7PFT - chains K and J of the 29 polymer chains in the assembly; structure by electron microscopy, 9.80 A resolution (very low resolution: no residue pairs are listed; an interface is given only as per-side residue counts).

Chain K:
Molecule: Histone H3.2
Source organism: Homo sapiens
UniProt: Q71DI3 (H32_HUMAN); residues 0-135 here correspond to UniProt positions 1-136 (UniProt number = residue number + 1)
Sequence (136 residues; row label = number of the first residue in the row; numbering starts at 0):
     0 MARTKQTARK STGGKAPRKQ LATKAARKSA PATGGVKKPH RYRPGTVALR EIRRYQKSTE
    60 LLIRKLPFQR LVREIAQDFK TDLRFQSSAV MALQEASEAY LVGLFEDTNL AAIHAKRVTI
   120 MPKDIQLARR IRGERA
Disordered / not traced: 0-36, 134-135
Differences from the reference sequence: engineered mutation Ala110 (Cys111 in Q71DI3)
Curated features (UniProtKB/Swiss-Prot):
  - modified residue: Arg2 (Asymmetric dimethylarginine), Thr3 (Phosphothreonine), Lys4 (Allysine), Gln5 (5-glutamyl dopamine), Thr6 (Phosphothreonine), Arg8 (Citrulline), Lys9 (N6,N6,N6-trimethyllysine), Ser10 (ADP-ribosylserine), Thr11 (Phosphothreonine), Lys14 (N6-(2-hydroxyisobutyryl)lysine), Arg17 (Asymmetric dimethylarginine), Lys18 (N6-(2-hydroxyisobutyryl)lysine), Lys23 (N6-(2-hydroxyisobutyryl)lysine), Arg26 (Citrulline), Lys27 (N6,N6,N6-trimethyllysine), Ser28 (ADP-ribosylserine), Lys36 (N6,N6,N6-trimethyllysine), Lys37 (N6-methyllysine), Tyr41 (Phosphotyrosine), Lys56 (N6,N6,N6-trimethyllysine) and 8 more in UniProt
  - lipidation: Lys18 (N6-decanoyllysine)

Chain J:
Molecule: 591-nt DNA strand
Source organism: synthetic construct
Sequence (591 nucleotides; numbered 223 to 813; the number before each row is that of its first residue):
   223 CATGCACTTA CATGCACAGG ATGTATATAT GTGACACGTG CCTGGAGACT AGGGAGTAAT
   283 CCCCTTGGCG GTTAAAACGC GGGGGACAGC GCGTACGTGC GTTTAAGCGG TGCTAGAGCT
   343 GTCTACGACC AATTGAGCGG CCTCGGCACC GGGATTCTCC AGTGGCCAGT GGCGGCCAGT
   403 GGCGGCCAGA GTACTTACAT GCACTTACAT GCACTTACAT GCACAGGATG TATATATGTG
   463 ACACGTGCCT GGAGACTAGG GAGTAATCCC CTTGGCGGTT AAAACGCGGG GGACAGCGCG
   523 TACGTGCGTT TAAGCGGTGC TAGAGCTGTC TACGACCAAT TGAGCGGCCT CGGCACCGGG
   583 ATTCTCCAGT GGCCAGTGGC GGCCAGTGGC GGCCAGAGTA CTTACATGCA CTTACATGCA
   643 CTTACATGCA CAGGATGTAT ATATGTGACA CGTGCCTGGA GACTAGGGAG TAATCCCCTT
   703 GGCGGTTAAA ACGCGGGGGA CAGCGCGTAC GTGCGTTTAA GCGGTGCTAG AGCTGTCTAC
   763 GACCAATTGA GCGGCCTCGG CACCGGGATT CTCCAGTGGC CAGTGGCGGC C

Chain K / chain J interface:
At this resolution (10 A) residue pairs are not listed: 18 residues of chain K and 14 of chain J lie at the interface.

Summary:
18 residues of chain K face 14 of chain J across their interface.
Here chain K is Histone H3.2 (Homo sapiens) and chain J is a 591-nt DNA strand (synthetic construct). Entry
7PFT (Trinucleosome of the 4x207 nucleosome array containing H1) was determined by electron microscopy
together with 7PET, 7PEU, 7PEV, 7PEW, 7PEX, 7PEY and 16 further entries from the same study.
